Entry 1JE8 (X-ray diffraction, 2.12 A resolution); this record covers chains D and A of the 4 polymer chains in the assembly.

# Chain D
Molecule: 20-nt DNA strand
Sequence (20 nucleotides; row label = number of the first residue in the row):
    21 CGTACCCATTAATGGGTACG

# Chain A
Protein: Nitrate/Nitrite Response Regulator Protein NARL
From: Escherichia coli
Notes: fragment: DNA Binding Domain (147-216)
Reference sequence: P10957 (NARL_ECOLI); residues 147-216 here = UniProt positions 147-216
Amino-acid sequence (82 residues; numbered -12 to 216; 147 numbers in that range are skipped by the numbering (no residue carries them; nothing is unmodelled there); the number before each row is that of its first residue; numbers below 1 keep their minus sign (Mse-12 is residue -12)):
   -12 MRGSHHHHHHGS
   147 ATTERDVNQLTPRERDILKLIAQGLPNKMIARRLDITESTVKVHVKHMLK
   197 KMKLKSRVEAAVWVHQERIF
Unresolved in the structure: -12 to -1, 147-150
Differences from the reference sequence: expression tag (-12 to -1); modified residue (175, 194, 198)
Modified / non-standard residues: Mse-12 (selenomethionine); Mse175, Mse194, Mse198 (selenomethionine; parent Met)

# How chain D and chain A interact
Residue-residue contacts (18):
  DC21(D) with Thr157(A), phosphate contact
  DG22(D) with Thr157(A), hydrogen bond to the phosphate; Pro158(A), phosphate contact; Arg159(A), hydrogen bond to the phosphate; His190(A), sugar contact
  DT23(D) with Arg159(A), salt bridge to the phosphate; Ile182(A), phosphate contact; Thr186(A), sugar contact; Val189(A), base contact; His190(A), salt bridge to the phosphate
  DA24(D) with Ile182(A), phosphate contact; Thr183(A), hydrogen bond to the phosphate; Ser185(A), sugar contact; Thr186(A), hydrogen bond to the phosphate; Val189(A), base contact
  DC25(D) with Thr183(A), phosphate contact; Ser185(A), hydrogen bond to the phosphate; Val189(A), base contact

# Summary
Chain D and chain A form an interface of 5 and 9 residues respectively, with 5 hydrogen bonds and 2 salt
bridges. Polar pairs include DG22(D)-Thr157(A), DG22(D)-Arg159(A) and DA24(D)-Thr183(A).
Here chain D is a 20-nt DNA strand and chain A is Nitrate/Nitrite Response Regulator Protein NARL (Escherichia
coli). Entry 1JE8 (Two-Component response regulator NarL/DNA Complex: DNA Bending Found in a High Affinity
Site) was determined by X-ray diffraction.
